2MPR - chains A and B of the 3 polymer chains in the assembly; structure by X-ray diffraction, 2.40 A resolution.

Chain A (and B):
Name: Maltoporin
Source organism: Salmonella typhimurium
Notes: fragment: mature protein, signal sequence cleaved off; chain B of this document is another copy of the same molecule, construct and numbering; everything in this record applies to it too
UniProt: P26466 (LAMB_SALTY); residues 1-427 here correspond to UniProt positions 26-452 (UniProt number = residue number + 25)
Amino-acid sequence (427 residues; numbered 1 to 427; the number before each row is that of its first residue):
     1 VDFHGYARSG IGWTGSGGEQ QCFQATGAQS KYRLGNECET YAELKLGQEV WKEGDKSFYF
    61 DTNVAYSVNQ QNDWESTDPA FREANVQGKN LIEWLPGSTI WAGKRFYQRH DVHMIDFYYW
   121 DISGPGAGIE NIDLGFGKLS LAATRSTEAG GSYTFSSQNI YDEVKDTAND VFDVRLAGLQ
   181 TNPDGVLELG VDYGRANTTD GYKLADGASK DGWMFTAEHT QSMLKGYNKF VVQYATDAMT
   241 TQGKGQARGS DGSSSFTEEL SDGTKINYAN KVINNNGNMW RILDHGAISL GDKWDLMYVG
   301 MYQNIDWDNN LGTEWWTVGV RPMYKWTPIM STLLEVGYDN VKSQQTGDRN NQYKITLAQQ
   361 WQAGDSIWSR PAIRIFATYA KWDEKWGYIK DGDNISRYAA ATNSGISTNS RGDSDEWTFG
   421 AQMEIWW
Unresolved in the structure: 259-264
Cystine bridges: Cys22-Cys38
Bound ions: Ca2+: Asp78 (shared with Asp78(B) of chain B; 1 residue of chain C)
UniProt features mapped onto this chain:
  - binding site (substrate): Arg109 to Tyr118
  - site: Tyr6 (Greasy slide, important in sugar transport), Tyr41 (Greasy slide, important in sugar transport), Trp74 (Greasy slide, important in sugar transport), Tyr118 (Important in sugar transport), Tyr227 (Greasy slide, important in sugar transport), Trp368 (Greasy slide, important in sugar transport), Trp426 (Greasy slide, important in sugar transport)

Interface between chain A and chain B:
Residue-residue contacts - 78 pairs, chain A then chain B:
  Val1(A) - Phe3(B)  hydrophobic
  Tyr41(A) - Trp74(B)
  Leu46(A) - Phe3(B)  hydrophobic
  Val50(A) - Pro371(B)
  Trp51(A) - Ile329(B)  hydrophobic
  Trp51(A) - Ala363(B)  hydrophobic
  Lys56(A) - Ile329(B)
  Phe58(A) - Gln362(B)
  Phe58(A) - Ala363(B)  hydrophobic
  Phe58(A) - Pro371(B)  hydrophobic
  Phe60(A) - Ile425(B)  hydrophobic
  Phe60(A) - Trp427(B)  hydrophobic
  Val64(A) - Tyr66(B)
  Asp78(A) - Ser76(B)
  Asp78(A) - Thr77(B)
  Asp78(A) - Asp78(B)
  Pro79(A) - Glu75(B)
  Pro79(A) - Ser76(B)
  Pro79(A) - Thr77(B)  hydrogen bond (backbone-backbone)
  Pro79(A) - Pro79(B)
  Ala80(A) - Trp74(B)
  Ala80(A) - Glu75(B)
  Phe81(A) - Thr40(B)
  Phe81(A) - Ala42(B)  hydrophobic
  Phe81(A) - Tyr66(B)  hydrophobic
  Phe81(A) - Val68(B)  hydrophobic
  Phe81(A) - Glu75(B)  hydrogen bond (backbone-backbone)
  Arg82(A) - Asp73(B)  salt bridge
  Arg82(A) - Trp74(B)
  Ala84(A) - Ser9(B)  hydrogen bond (backbone-side chain)
  Ala84(A) - Met423(B)
  Asn85(A) - Met423(B)
  Val86(A) - Pro371(B)  hydrophobic
  Val86(A) - Ile373(B)
  Val86(A) - Met423(B)  hydrophobic
  Leu91(A) - Ile329(B)  hydrophobic
  Leu91(A) - Trp361(B)  hydrophobic
  Ile92(A) - Trp361(B)
  Ile100(A) - Trp361(B)  hydrophobic
  Ile100(A) - Ile373(B)
  Ala102(A) - Gln422(B)
  Ala102(A) - Met423(B)
  Gly103(A) - Ser9(B)
  Lys104(A) - Ser9(B)  hydrogen bond (backbone-side chain)
  Lys104(A) - Asn72(B)  hydrogen bond (side chain-backbone)
  Lys104(A) - Asp73(B)  hydrogen bond (side chain-backbone)
  Lys104(A) - Glu75(B)  salt bridge
  Phe106(A) - Asp73(B)
  Ser123(A) - Asp73(B)
  Gly124(A) - Asp73(B)
  Pro125(A) - Gly10(B)
  Pro125(A) - Gln70(B)
  Pro125(A) - Gln71(B)
  Pro125(A) - Asn72(B)
  Gly126(A) - Ile11(B)
  Ala127(A) - Ala421(B)  hydrophobic
  Ala143(A) - Ile11(B)
  Thr144(A) - Ile11(B)
  Arg145(A) - Gly12(B)  hydrogen bond (side chain-backbone)
  Arg145(A) - Trp13(B)
  Arg145(A) - Glu19(B)
  Arg145(A) - Gln71(B)
  Ser146(A) - Gln71(B)
  Ser146(A) - Asn72(B)
  Thr147(A) - Gln71(B)  hydrogen bond (side chain-backbone)
  Thr147(A) - Asn72(B)  hydrogen bond (backbone-side chain)
  Lys165(A) - Glu19(B)  salt bridge
  Ala168(A) - Glu19(B)
  Asp170(A) - Trp13(B)  hydrogen bond
  Asn197(A) - Trp13(B)
  Asn197(A) - Gly17(B)
  Asn197(A) - Gly18(B)  hydrogen bond (side chain-backbone)
  Thr198(A) - Gly17(B)
  Thr198(A) - Gly18(B)  hydrogen bond (backbone-backbone)
  Thr199(A) - Gly17(B)
  Thr199(A) - Glu19(B)  hydrogen bond
  Thr199(A) - Gln21(B)
  Asp200(A) - Ser16(B)
Also at the interface, not in a pair above, chain A (48 interface residues in all): Gln48, Thr62, Ala65, Tyr66, Gly88, Glu93, Trp101
Also at the interface, not in a pair above, chain B (42 interface residues in all): Val1, Ala7, Gln20, Leu44, Leu46, Gly364

In short:
48 residues of chain A and 42 residues of chain B are in contact; the contacts include 13 hydrogen bonds and 3
salt bridges. Among the polar pairs are Arg82(A)-Asp73(B), Lys104(A)-Glu75(B) and Lys165(A)-Glu19(B). UniProt
lists 10 substrate-binding residues on chain A.
Both chains are Maltoporin (Salmonella typhimurium). Entry 2MPR (Maltoporin from salmonella typhimurium) was
determined by X-ray diffraction, deposited together with 1MPR.
